Entry 4OC0 (X-ray diffraction, 1.85 A resolution); this record covers chain A.

# Chain A
Protein: Glutamate carboxypeptidase 2
From: Homo sapiens
Notes: EC 3.4.17.21
Reference sequence: Q04609 (FOLH1_HUMAN); numbering as in UniProt (aligned over 44-750)
Amino-acid sequence (709 residues; row label = number of the first residue in the row):
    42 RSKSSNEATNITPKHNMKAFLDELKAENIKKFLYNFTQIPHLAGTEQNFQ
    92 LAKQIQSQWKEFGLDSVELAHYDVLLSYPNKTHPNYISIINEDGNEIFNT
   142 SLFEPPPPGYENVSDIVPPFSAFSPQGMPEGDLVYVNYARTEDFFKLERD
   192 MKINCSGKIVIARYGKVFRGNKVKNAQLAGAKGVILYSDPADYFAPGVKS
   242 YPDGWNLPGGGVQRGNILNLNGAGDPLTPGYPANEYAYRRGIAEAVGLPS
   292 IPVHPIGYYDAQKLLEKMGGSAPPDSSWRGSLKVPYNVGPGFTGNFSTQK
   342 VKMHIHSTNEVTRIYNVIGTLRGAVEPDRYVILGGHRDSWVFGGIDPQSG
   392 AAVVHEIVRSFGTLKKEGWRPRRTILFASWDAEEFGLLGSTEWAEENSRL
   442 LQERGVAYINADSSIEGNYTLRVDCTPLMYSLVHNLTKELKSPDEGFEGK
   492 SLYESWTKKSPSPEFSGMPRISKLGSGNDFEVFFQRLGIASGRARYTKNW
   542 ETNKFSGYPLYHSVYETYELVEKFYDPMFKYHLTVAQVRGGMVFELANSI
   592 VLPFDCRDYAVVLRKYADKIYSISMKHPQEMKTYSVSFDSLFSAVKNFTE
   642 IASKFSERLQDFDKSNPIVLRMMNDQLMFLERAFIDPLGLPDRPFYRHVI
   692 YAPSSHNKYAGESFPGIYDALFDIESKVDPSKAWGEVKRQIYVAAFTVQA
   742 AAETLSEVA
Not modelled in the structure: 42-54, 654-655
Glycans and other covalent adducts: N-acetylglucosamine (NAG) linked to Asn76, Asn121, Asn140, Asn195, Asn459, Asn476; glycan linked to Asn638
Differences from the reference sequence: expression tag (42-43)
Metal / ion sites: Ca2+: Thr269, Tyr272, Glu433, Glu436; Zn2+ site 1: His377, Asp387, Asp453; Zn2+ site 2: Asp387, Glu425, His553
Residues lining bound ligands: 2R7 (N~2~-[(1-carboxycyclopropyl)carbamoyl]-N~6~-(4-iodobenzoyl)-L-lysine): Phe209, Arg210, Asn257, Asp387, Glu424, Glu425, Leu428, Asp453, Ser454, Glu457, Arg463, Val464, Asp465, Gly518, Asn519, Arg534, Ala535, Arg536, Lys545, Phe546, Gly548, Tyr552, His553, Tyr700
Curated features (UniProtKB/Swiss-Prot):
  - active site: Glu424 (Nucleophile), Ser628 (Charge relay system), Asp666 (Charge relay system), His689 (Charge relay system)
  - binding site (substrate): Arg210, Asn257, Glu424, Ser517, Gly518, Asn519, Arg534 to Arg536, Tyr552, His553, Lys699, Tyr700
  - binding site (Ca(2+)): Thr269, Tyr272, Glu433, Glu436
  - binding site (Zn(2+)): His377, Asp387, Glu425, Asp453, His553
  - glycosylation (N-linked (GlcNAc...) asparagine): Asn51, Asn76, Asn121, Asn140, Asn153, Asn195, Asn336, Asn459, Asn476, Asn638
From the paper describing this entry:
  - binding site for 2R7: Arg210, Glu424, Glu457, Arg463, Asp465, Gly518, Arg534, Arg536, Tyr552, His553, Tyr700

# Summary
Bound to chain A: compound 2R7. N-acetylglucosamine is covalently linked to Asn76, Asn121, Asn140, Asn195,
Asn459 and Asn476 and 1 more. UniProt lists 4 active-site residues, 13 substrate-binding residues, 4
Ca2+-binding residues and 5 Zn2+-binding residues. From the paper: a binding site for 2R7 at Arg210, Glu424
and Glu457 among others.
Chain A is Glutamate carboxypeptidase 2 (Homo sapiens); the structure, X-ray structure of of human glutamate
carboxypeptidase II (GCPII) in a complex with CCIBzL, a urea-based ..., was determined by X-ray diffraction
together with 4OC2, 4OC3 and 4OC4 from the same study.
